Entry 7Z17 (electron microscopy, 2.57 A resolution); this record covers chains D and I of the 10 polymer chains in the assembly.

Chain D:
Protein: Alpha-D-ribose 1-methylphosphonate 5-phosphate C-P lyase
From: Escherichia coli
Notes: EC 4.7.1.1
UniProt: P16688 (PHNJ_ECOLI); numbering as in UniProt (aligned over 1-281)
Amino-acid sequence (281 residues; each row starts with the number of its first residue):
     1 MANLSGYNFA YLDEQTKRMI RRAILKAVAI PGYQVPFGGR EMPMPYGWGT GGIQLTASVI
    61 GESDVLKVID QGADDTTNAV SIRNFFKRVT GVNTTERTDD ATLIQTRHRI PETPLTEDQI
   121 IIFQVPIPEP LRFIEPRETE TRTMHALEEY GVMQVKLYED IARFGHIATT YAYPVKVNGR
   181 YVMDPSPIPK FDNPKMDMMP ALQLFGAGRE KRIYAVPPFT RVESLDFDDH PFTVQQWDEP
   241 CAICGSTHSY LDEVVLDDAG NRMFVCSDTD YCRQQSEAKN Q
Not modelled in the structure: 1-2
Construct notes: conflict Leu103 (Val in P16688)
Metal / ion sites: Zn2+: Cys241, Cys244, Cys266, Cys272
Residues lining bound ligands: I9X (alpha-D-ribose-1,2-cyclic-phosphate-5-phosphate): Pro45, Tyr46, Gly47, Trp48, Gly49, Thr50, Gly51, Arg107, His108, Gln124, Val125, Pro126, Pro187, Gly206, Ala207, Gly208, Arg209, Glu210
UniProt features mapped onto this chain:
  - natural variant: Leu103 (V103L: In strain: B; this construct carries the variant)
From the paper describing this entry:
  - conformationally variable residues (loop rearrangement): Phe37 to Gly49, His108
  - catalytic residues: Gly32 (citing earlier work)
  - mutagenesis - E149A, Y158A: abolished growth

Chain I:
Protein: Putative phosphonates utilization ATP-binding protein PhnK
From: Escherichia coli
UniProt: P16678 (PHNK_ECOLI); numbering as in UniProt (aligned over 1-252)
Amino-acid sequence (291 residues; numbered 1 to 291; the number before each row is that of its first residue):
     1 MNQPLLSVNN LTHLYAPGKG FSDVSFDLWP GEVLGIVGES GSGKTTLLKS ISARLTPQQG
    61 EIHYENRSLY AMSEADRRRL LRTEWGVVHQ HPLDGLRRQV SAGGNIGERL MATGARHYGD
   121 IRATAQKWLE EVEIPANRID DLPTTFSGGM QQRLQIARNL VTHPKLVFMD EPTGGLDVSV
   181 QARLLDLLRG LVVELNLAVV IVTHDLGVAR LLADRLLVMK QGQVVESGLT DRVLDDPHHP
   241 YTQLLVSSVL QNENLYFQGQ FGSWSHPQFE KGGGSGGGSG GGSWSHPQFE K
Not modelled in the structure: 1-2, 251-291
Construct notes: expression tag (253-291)
UniProt features mapped onto this chain:
  - binding site (ATP): Gly38 to Thr45
From the paper describing this entry:
  - catalytic residues: Tyr15, Gln90, Asp170, Glu171, His204 (proposed by the authors, not directly observed)
  - mutagenesis - E171Q: abolished growth in response to phosphonate
  - mutagenesis - R78A/R82A: abolished growth

How chain D and chain I interact:
Contacting residue pairs (26; chain D residue first):
  Leu147(D) - Arg78(I)
  Glu149(D) - Arg78(I)  salt bridge
  Val152(D) - Arg97(I)
  Gln154(D) - Met111(I)
  Val155(D) - Val100(I)  hydrophobic
  Val155(D) - Glu108(I)
  Val155(D) - Met111(I)  hydrophobic
  Tyr158(D) - Gly103(I)
  Tyr158(D) - Gly104(I)
  Tyr158(D) - Met111(I)  hydrophobic
  Tyr158(D) - Tyr118(I)  hydrophobic
  Glu159(D) - Val100(I)
  Glu159(D) - Ser101(I)  hydrogen bond
  Glu159(D) - Gly104(I)  hydrogen bond (side chain-backbone)
  Ile161(D) - Tyr118(I)  hydrophobic
  Ala162(D) - Tyr118(I)
  Ala162(D) - Asp140(I)
  Asp226(D) - Arg116(I)  salt bridge
  Phe227(D) - His117(I)
  Phe227(D) - Tyr118(I)
  Phe227(D) - Ile121(I)  hydrophobic
  Asp228(D) - Arg116(I)  salt bridge
  Asp228(D) - His117(I)
  Asp229(D) - His117(I)
  Asp229(D) - Tyr118(I)  hydrogen bond (side chain-backbone)
  Asp229(D) - Gly119(I)  hydrogen bond (side chain-backbone)
Interface residues without a listed pair, chain D (16 interface residues in all): Thr143, Gly151, His230
Interface residues without a listed pair, chain I (18 interface residues in all): Ala75, Ala112, Arg122, Ile139

Overview:
16 residues of chain D face 18 of chain I across their interface, with 4 hydrogen bonds and 3 salt bridges.
Polar contacts include Glu149(D)-Arg78(I), Asp226(D)-Arg116(I) and Asp228(D)-Arg116(I). Chain D binds compound
I9X. From the paper: catalytic residues Gly32(D) and Tyr15(I) among others; E149A and Y158A of chain D abolish
growth; 4 substitutions were tested in all.
Here chain D is Alpha-D-ribose 1-methylphosphonate 5-phosphate C-P lyase and chain I is Putative phosphonates
utilization ATP-binding protein PhnK, both from Escherichia coli. Entry 7Z17 (E. coli C-P lyase bound to a
PhnK ABC dimer in an open conformation) was determined by electron microscopy (same publication as 7Z15, 7Z16,
7Z18 and 7Z19).
